8RKV - chains 7 and S of the 10 polymer chains in the assembly; structure by electron microscopy, 3.11 A resolution.

# Chain 7
Molecule: Target strand
Sequence (15 nucleotides; each row starts with the number of its first residue):
     1 AGCATTGCTA CGTCT
Metal / ion sites: Mg2+: DT15 (shared with Asp205(S), Asp287(S) of chain S)

# Chain S
Molecule: TnsB
Source organism: Scytonema hofmannii
UniProt: A0A979HMQ2 (A0A979HMQ2_9CYAN); residue numbers follow UniProt; this construct covers 2-584
Sequence (584 residues; numbered 1 to 584; the number before each row is that of its first residue):
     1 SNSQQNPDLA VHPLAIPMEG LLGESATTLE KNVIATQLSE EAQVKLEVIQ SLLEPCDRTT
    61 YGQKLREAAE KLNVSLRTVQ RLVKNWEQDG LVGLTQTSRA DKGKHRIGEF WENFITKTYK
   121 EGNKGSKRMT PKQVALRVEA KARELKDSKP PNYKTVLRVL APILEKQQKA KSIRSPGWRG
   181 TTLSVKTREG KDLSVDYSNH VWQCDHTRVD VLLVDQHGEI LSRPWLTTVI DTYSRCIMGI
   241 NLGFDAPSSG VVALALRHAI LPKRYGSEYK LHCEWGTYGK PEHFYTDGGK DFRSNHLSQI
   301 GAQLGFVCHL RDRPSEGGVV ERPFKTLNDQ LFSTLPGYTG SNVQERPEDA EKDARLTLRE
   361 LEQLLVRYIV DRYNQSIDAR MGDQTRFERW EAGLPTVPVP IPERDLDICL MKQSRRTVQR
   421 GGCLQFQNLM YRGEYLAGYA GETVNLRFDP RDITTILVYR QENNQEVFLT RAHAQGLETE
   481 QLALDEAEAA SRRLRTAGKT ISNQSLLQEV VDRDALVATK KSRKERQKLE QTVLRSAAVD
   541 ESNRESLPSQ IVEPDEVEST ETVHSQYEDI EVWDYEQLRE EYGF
Disordered / not traced: 1-30, 513-524, 543-584
Differences from the reference sequence: expression tag (1)
Metal / ion sites: Mg2+: Asp205, Asp287 (shared with DT15(7) of chain 7)

# How chain 7 and chain S interact
Pairs across the interface (22; chain 7 residue first):
  DT5(7) - Arg415(S)  phosphate contact
  DT5(7) - Arg416(S)  phosphate contact
  DT5(7) - Thr417(S)  hydrogen bond to the phosphate
  DT6(7) - Arg416(S)  salt bridge to the phosphate
  DT6(7) - Thr417(S)  hydrogen bond to the phosphate
  DT6(7) - Gln425(S)  hydrogen bond to the phosphate
  DG7(7) - Arg416(S)  salt bridge to the phosphate
  DG7(7) - Phe426(S)  phosphate contact
  DG7(7) - Gln427(S)  hydrogen bond to the phosphate
  DG7(7) - Asn428(S)  hydrogen bond to the phosphate
  DC8(7) - Ser491(S)  phosphate contact
  DC8(7) - Arg492(S)  sugar contact
  DC8(7) - Arg495(S)  salt bridge to the phosphate
  DT9(7) - Arg492(S)  salt bridge to the phosphate
  DT13(7) - Lys290(S)  base contact
  DC14(7) - Gly288(S)  phosphate contact
  DC14(7) - Lys290(S)  base contact
  DC14(7) - Arg293(S)  sugar contact
  DT15(7) - Arg188(S)  salt bridge to the phosphate
  DT15(7) - Asp205(S)  phosphate contact
  DT15(7) - Asp287(S)  sugar contact
  DT15(7) - Gly289(S)  sugar contact
Other interface residues (no listed pair), chain 7 (9 interface residues in all): DG12
Other interface residues (no listed pair), chain S (18 interface residues in all): Leu429

# In short
9 residues of chain 7 face 18 of chain S across their interface; the contacts include 5 hydrogen bonds and 5
salt bridges. Among the polar pairs are DT5(7)-Thr417(S), DT6(7)-Thr417(S) and DT6(7)-Gln425(S). DT15(7),
Asp205(S) and Asp287(S) coordinate Mg2+.
Here chain 7 is Target strand and chain S is TnsB (Scytonema hofmannii). Entry 8RKV (Conformational Landscape
of the Type V-K CRISPR-associated TransposonIntegration Assembly CAST V-K TnsB domain local-refinement map)
was determined by electron microscopy, deposited together with 8RDU, 8RKT, 8RKU, 8AXA and 8AXB.
